Entry 7W5Y (electron microscopy, 4.20 A resolution (low resolution: residue-level contacts below are approximate; hydrogen-bond / salt-bridge calls are withheld)); this record covers chains D and 1 of the 9 polymer chains in the assembly.

# Chain D
Molecule: DNA-directed RNA polymerase subunit beta'
Source organism: Escherichia coli K-12
Notes: EC 2.7.7.6
Reference sequence: P0A8T7 (RPOC_ECOLI); residues 1-1407 here = UniProt positions 1-1407
Amino-acid sequence (1407 residues; numbered 1 to 1407; the number before each row is that of its first residue):
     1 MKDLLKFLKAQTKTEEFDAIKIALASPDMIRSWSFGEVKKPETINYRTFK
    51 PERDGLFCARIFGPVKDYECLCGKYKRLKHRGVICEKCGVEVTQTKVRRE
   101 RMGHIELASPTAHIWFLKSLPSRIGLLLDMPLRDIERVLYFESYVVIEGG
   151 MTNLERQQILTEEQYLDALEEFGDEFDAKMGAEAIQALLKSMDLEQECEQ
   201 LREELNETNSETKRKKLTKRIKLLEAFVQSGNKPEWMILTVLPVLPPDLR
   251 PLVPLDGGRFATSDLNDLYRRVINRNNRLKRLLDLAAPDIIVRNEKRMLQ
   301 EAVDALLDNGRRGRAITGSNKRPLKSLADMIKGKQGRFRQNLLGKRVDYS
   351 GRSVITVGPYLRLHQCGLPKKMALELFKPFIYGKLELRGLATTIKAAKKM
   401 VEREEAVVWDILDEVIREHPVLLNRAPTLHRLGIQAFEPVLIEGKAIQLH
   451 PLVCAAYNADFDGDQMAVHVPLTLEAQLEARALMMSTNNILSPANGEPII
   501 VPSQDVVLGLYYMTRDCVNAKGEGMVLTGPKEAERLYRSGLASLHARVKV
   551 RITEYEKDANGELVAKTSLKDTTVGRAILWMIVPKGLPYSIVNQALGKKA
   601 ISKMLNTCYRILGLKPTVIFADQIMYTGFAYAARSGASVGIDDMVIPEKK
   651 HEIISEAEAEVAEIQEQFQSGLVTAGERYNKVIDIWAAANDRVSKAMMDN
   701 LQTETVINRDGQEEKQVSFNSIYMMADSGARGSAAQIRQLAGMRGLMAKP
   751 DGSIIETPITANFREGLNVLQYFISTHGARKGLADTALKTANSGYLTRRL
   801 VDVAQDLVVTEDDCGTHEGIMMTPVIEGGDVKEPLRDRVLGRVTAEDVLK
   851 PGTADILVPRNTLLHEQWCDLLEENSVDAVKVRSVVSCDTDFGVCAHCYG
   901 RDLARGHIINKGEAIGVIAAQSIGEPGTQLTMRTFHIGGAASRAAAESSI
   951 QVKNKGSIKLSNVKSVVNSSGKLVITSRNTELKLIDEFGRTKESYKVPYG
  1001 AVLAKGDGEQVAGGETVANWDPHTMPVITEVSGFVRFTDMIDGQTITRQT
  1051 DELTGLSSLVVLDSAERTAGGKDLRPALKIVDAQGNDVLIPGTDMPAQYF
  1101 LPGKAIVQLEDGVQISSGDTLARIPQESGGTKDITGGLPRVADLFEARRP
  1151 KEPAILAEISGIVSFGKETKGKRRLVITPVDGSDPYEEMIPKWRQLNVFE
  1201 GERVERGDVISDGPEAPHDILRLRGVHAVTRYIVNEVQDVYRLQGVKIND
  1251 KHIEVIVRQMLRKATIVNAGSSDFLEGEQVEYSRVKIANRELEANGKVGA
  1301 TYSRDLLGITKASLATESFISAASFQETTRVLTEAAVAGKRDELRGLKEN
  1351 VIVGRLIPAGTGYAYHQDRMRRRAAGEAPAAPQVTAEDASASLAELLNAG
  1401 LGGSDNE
Not modelled in the structure: 1-14, 120-121, 933-947, 1127-1136, 1377-1407
UniProt features mapped onto this chain:
  - binding site (Zn(2+)): Cys-70, Cys-72, Cys-85, Cys-88, Cys-814, Cys-888, Cys-895, Cys-898
  - binding site (Mg(2+)): Asp-460, Asp-462, Asp-464
  - modified residue: Lys-983 (N6-acetyllysine)
  - mutagenesis: Gln-504 (Q504P: Resistant to antibiotics salinamide A and B), Asn-690 (N690D: Resistant to antibiotics salinamide A and B), Met-697 (M697V: Resistant to antibiotics salinamide A and B), Ala-735 (A735T: Resistant to antibiotics salinamide A and B), Arg-738 (R738C/H/P/S: Resistant to antibiotics salinamide A and B), Ala-748 (A748E: Resistant to antibiotics salinamide A and B), Pro-758 (P758S/T: Resistant to antibiotics salinamide A and B), Phe-763 (F763C: Resistant to antibiotics salinamide A and B), Ser-775 (S775A: Resistant to antibiotics salinamide A and B), Ala-779 (A779T/V: Resistant to antibiotics salinamide A and B), Arg-780 (R780C: Resistant to antibiotics salinamide A and B), Gly-782 (G782A/C: Resistant to antibiotics salinamide A and B), 1 further mutagenesis entry in UniProt

# Chain 1
Molecule: fpr promoter DNA forward strand
Sequence (86 nucleotides; numbered 2 to 87; the number before each row is that of its first residue):
     2 ATTGATTTGATCGATTGAGCCTTCCAGTCCTTCGGGACTGGAATTTTTTT
    52 GTTCGGAGAACTATAATGGGAGCTGTCACGGATGCA
Not modelled in the structure: 2-4

# Interface between chain D and chain 1
Contacting residue pairs - 7 pairs, chain D then chain 1:
  Tyr-46(D) with DA58(1)
  Arg-47(D) with DA58(1)
  Pro-131(D) with DC86(1)
  Arg-133(D) with DC86(1)
  Arg-1148(D) with DG81(1); DG82(1)
  Lys-1311(D) with DA83(1)
Interface residues without a listed pair, chain 1 (6 interface residues in all): DG57

# Summary
The chain D/chain 1 interface involves 6 residues from each chain. UniProt lists 8 Zn2+-binding residues, 3
Mg2+-binding residues and 13 mutagenesis sites on chain D.
Chain D is DNA-directed RNA polymerase subunit beta' (Escherichia coli K-12) and chain 1 is fpr promoter DNA
forward strand; the structure, Cryo-EM structure of SoxS-dependent transcription activation complex with fpr
promoter DNA, was determined by electron microscopy (same publication as 7W5W and 7W5X).
